Entry 2GMT (X-ray diffraction, 1.80 A resolution); this record covers chains A and B of the 3 polymer chains in the assembly.

# Chain A
Name: Gamma-chymotrypsin
Organism: Bos taurus
Notes: EC 3.4.21.1
UniProtKB: P00766 (CTRA_BOVIN); residue numbers follow UniProt; this construct covers 1-13
Sequence (13 residues; numbered 1 to 13; the number before each row is that of its first residue):
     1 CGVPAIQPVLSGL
Disordered / not traced: 11-13

# Chain B
Name: Gamma-chymotrypsin
Notes: EC 3.4.21.1
UniProtKB: P00766 (CTRA_BOVIN); residue numbers follow UniProt; this construct covers 16-146
Sequence (131 residues; row label = number of the first residue in the row):
    16 IVNGEEAVPGSWPWQVSLQDKTGFHFCGGSLINENWVVTAAHCGVTTSDV
    66 VVAGEFDQGSSSEKIQKLKIAKVFKNSKYNSLTINNDITLLKLSTAASFS
   116 QTVSAVCLPSASDDFAAGTTCVTTGWGLTRY
Curated features (UniProtKB/Swiss-Prot):
  - active site (Charge relay system): His57, Asp102
Disulfide bonds: Cys42-Cys58
Covalent attachments: (2S) N-acetyl-L-alanyl-alphal-phenylalanyl-chloroethylketone (HIN) linked to His57
Small-molecule neighbours: HIN ((2S) N-acetyl-L-alanyl-alphal-phenylalanyl-chloroethylketone): Cys42, Cys58, Ser96, Leu97, Thr98, Ile99

# How chain A and chain B interact
Residue-residue contacts (15; chain A residue first):
  Cys1(A) - Ala120(B)
  Cys1(A) - Val121(B)
  Cys1(A) - Cys122(B)  disulfide
  Gly2(A) - Ala120(B)  hydrogen bond (backbone-backbone)
  Gly2(A) - Cys122(B)  hydrogen bond (backbone-side chain)
  Pro4(A) - Ser26(B)
  Pro4(A) - Pro28(B)
  Ala5(A) - Gln116(B)
  Ile6(A) - Pro24(B)
  Ile6(A) - Gly25(B)
  Ile6(A) - Ser26(B)
  Gln7(A) - Ser26(B)
  Pro8(A) - Ser26(B)
  Pro8(A) - Trp27(B)  hydrophobic
  Val9(A) - Val23(B)  hydrophobic
Interface residues without a listed pair, chain A (9 interface residues in all): Leu10
Interface residues without a listed pair, chain B (13 interface residues in all): Glu20, Trp29, Thr117
Inter-chain disulfides: Cys1(A)-Cys122(B)

# In short
9 residues of chain A face 13 of chain B across their interface; the contacts include 1 disulfide bond and 2
hydrogen bonds. Polar contacts include Gly2(A)-Cys122(B) and Gly2(A)-Ala120(B). Compound HIN is covalently
linked to His57(B).
Chain A is Gamma-chymotrypsin (Bos taurus) and chain B is Gamma-chymotrypsin; the structure, Three-dimensional
structure of chymotrypsin inactivated with (2S) N-acetyl-L-alanyl-L-phenylalanyl-chloroethyl ketone:
implications for the mechanism of inactivation of ..., was determined by X-ray diffraction.
